Entry 9E04 (electron microscopy, 3.20 A resolution); this record covers chains A and G of the 9 polymer chains in the assembly.

== Chain A ==
Protein: Sec-independent protein translocase protein TatC
From: Nitratifractor salsuginis
UniProtKB: E6X1G9 (E6X1G9_NITSE); residues 1-374 here = UniProt positions 1-374
Chain sequence (382 residues; each row starts with the number of its first residue):
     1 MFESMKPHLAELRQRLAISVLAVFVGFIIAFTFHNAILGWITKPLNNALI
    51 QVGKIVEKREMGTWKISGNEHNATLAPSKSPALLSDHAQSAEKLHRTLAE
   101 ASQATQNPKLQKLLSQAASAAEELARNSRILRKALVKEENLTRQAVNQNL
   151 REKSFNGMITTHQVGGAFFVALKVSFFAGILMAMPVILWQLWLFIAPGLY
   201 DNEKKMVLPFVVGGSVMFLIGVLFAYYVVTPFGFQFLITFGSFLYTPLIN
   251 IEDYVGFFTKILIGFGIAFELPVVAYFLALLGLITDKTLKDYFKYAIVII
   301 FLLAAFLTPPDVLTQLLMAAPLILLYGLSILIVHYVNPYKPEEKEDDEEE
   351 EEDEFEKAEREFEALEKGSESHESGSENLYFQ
Unresolved in the structure: 1-3, 62-155, 337-382
Construct notes: expression tag (375-382)

== Chain G ==
Protein: Multicopper oxidase CueO
UniProtKB: A0A444R4G2 (A0A444R4G2_ECOLX); numbering as in UniProt (aligned over 1-28)
Chain sequence (28 residues; each row starts with the number of its first residue):
     1 MQRRDFLKYSVALGVASALPLWSRAVFA
Unresolved in the structure: 20-28

== Interface between chain A and chain G ==
Contacting residue pairs - 11 pairs, chain A then chain G:
  S4(A) - M1(G)
  M5(A) - M1(G)  hydrophobic
  H8(A) - M1(G)  hydrogen bond (side chain-backbone)
  H8(A) - Q2(G)
  H8(A) - F6(G)
  F194(A) - R3(G)  hydrogen bond (backbone-side chain)
  I195(A) - L7(G)  hydrophobic
  P197(A) - R3(G)
  G198(A) - R3(G)
  G198(A) - R4(G)
  Y200(A) - R4(G)  hydrogen bond
Interface residues without a listed pair, chain A (10 interface residues in all): L9, E11

== In short ==
10 residues of chain A face 6 of chain G across their interface; the contacts include 3 hydrogen bonds. Polar
pairs include H8(A)-M1(G), F194(A)-R3(G) and Y200(A)-R4(G).
Here chain A is Sec-independent protein translocase protein TatC (Nitratifractor salsuginis) and chain G is
Multicopper oxidase CueO. Entry 9E04 (Cryo-EM structure of TatBC-CueO signal peptide complex from
Nitratifractor salsuginis) was determined by electron microscopy.
